4WTD - chains P and A of the 3 polymer chains in the assembly; structure by X-ray diffraction, 2.70 A resolution.

== Chain P ==
Molecule: RNA primer template auaaauuu
Sequence (8 nucleotides; numbered 1 to 8; the number before each row is that of its first residue):
     1 AUAAAUUU
Disordered / not traced: 1-2
Bound ions: Mn2+: U8 (together with ADP) (shared with Asp220(A), Asp318(A), Asp319(A) of chain A)

== Chain A ==
Name: RNA-directed RNA polymerase
Source organism: Hepatitis C virus JFH-1
Notes: EC 2.7.7.48
UniProtKB: Q99IB8 (POLG_HCVJF); residues 1-570 here correspond to UniProt positions 2443-3012 (UniProt number = residue number + 2442)
Chain sequence (572 residues; numbered -1 to 578; 8 numbers in that range are skipped by the numbering (no residue carries them; nothing is unmodelled there); the number before each row is that of its first residue; numbers below 1 keep their minus sign (Met-1 is residue -1)):
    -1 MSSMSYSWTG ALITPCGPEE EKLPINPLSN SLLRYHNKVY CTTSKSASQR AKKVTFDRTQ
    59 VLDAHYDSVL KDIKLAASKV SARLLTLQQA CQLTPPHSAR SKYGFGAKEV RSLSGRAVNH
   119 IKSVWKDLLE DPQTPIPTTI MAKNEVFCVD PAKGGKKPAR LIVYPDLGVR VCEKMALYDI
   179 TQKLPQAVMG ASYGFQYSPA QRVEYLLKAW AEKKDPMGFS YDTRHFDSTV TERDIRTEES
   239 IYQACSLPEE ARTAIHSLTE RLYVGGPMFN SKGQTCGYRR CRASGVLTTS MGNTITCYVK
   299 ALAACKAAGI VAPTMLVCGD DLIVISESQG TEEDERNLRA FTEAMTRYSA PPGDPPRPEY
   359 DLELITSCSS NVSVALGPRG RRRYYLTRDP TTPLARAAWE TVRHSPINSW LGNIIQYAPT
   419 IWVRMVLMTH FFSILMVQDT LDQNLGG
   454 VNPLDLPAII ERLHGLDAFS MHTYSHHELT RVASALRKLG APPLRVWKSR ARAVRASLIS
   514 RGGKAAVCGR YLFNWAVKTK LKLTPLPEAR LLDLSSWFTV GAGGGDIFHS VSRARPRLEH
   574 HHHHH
Disordered / not traced: -1, 542-578
Sequence notes: expression tag (-1 to 0, 571-578); engineered mutation Gly15 (Ser2457 in Q99IB8), Gln86 (Glu2528 in Q99IB8), Gln87 (Glu2529 in Q99IB8), His223 (Cys2665 in Q99IB8), Ile321 (Val2763 in Q99IB8); linker (444-445)
Bound ions: Mn2+ site 1: Asp220, Asp318, Asp319 (together with ADP) (shared with U8(P) of chain P); Mn2+ site 2: Asp220, Thr221, Asp318 (together with ADP); Mn2+ site 3: Glu237, His254
Residues lining bound ligands: ADP (adenosine-5'-diphosphate): Arg48, Lys141, Arg158, Ile160, Asp220, Thr221, Arg222, His223, Phe224, Asp225, Arg280, Ser282, Gly283, Thr287, Asn291, Asp318, Asp319
Curated features (UniProtKB/Swiss-Prot):
  - binding site (Mg(2+)): Asp220, Asp318, Asp319

== Chain P / chain A interface ==
Residue-residue contacts - 21 pairs, chain P then chain A:
  A4(P) with His95(A), salt bridge to the phosphate; Asn406(A), sugar contact; Gly444(A), sugar contact
  A5(P) with Asn406(A), sugar contact; Ser407(A), phosphate contact; Gly410(A), sugar contact; Asn411(A), sugar contact
  U6(P) with Arg386(A), phosphate contact; Arg394(A), phosphate contact; Ser407(A), hydrogen bond to the phosphate; Gln414(A), hydrogen bond to the sugar
  U7(P) with Cys366(A), phosphate contact; Arg386(A), salt bridge to the phosphate; Arg394(A), salt bridge to the phosphate
  U8(P) with Asp220(A), phosphate contact; Cys316(A), sugar contact; Gly317(A), sugar contact; Asp318(A), phosphate contact; Asp319(A), phosphate contact; Cys366(A), phosphate contact; Ser367(A), hydrogen bond to the phosphate
Also at the interface, not in a pair above, chain A (19 interface residues in all): Ser288, Thr390, His402

== Overview ==
Chain P and chain A form an interface of 5 and 19 residues respectively, with 3 hydrogen bonds and 3 salt
bridges. Polar contacts include U6(P)-Gln414(A), U6(P)-Ser407(A) and U8(P)-Ser367(A). Chain A binds ADP. From
UniProt: 3 Mg2+-binding residues on chain A.
Chain P is RNA primer template auaaauuu and chain A is RNA-directed RNA polymerase (Hepatitis C virus JFH-1);
the structure, Crystal structure of hcv NS5B genotype 2A jfh-1 isolate with S15G E86Q E87Q C223H V321I
mutations ..., was determined by X-ray diffraction (same publication as 4WTA, 4WTC, 4WTF, 4WTG, 4WTI, 4WTJ and
3 further entries).
